PDB entry 8RNH | X-ray diffraction, 1.60 A resolution | chains A and B of the 3 polymer chains in the assembly

Chain A:
Name: MHC class I antigen
Source organism: Homo sapiens
Reference sequence: A0A167RQK8 (A0A167RQK8_HUMAN); residues 1-276 here correspond to UniProt positions 25-300 (UniProt number = residue number + 24)
Chain sequence (276 residues; row label = number of the first residue in the row):
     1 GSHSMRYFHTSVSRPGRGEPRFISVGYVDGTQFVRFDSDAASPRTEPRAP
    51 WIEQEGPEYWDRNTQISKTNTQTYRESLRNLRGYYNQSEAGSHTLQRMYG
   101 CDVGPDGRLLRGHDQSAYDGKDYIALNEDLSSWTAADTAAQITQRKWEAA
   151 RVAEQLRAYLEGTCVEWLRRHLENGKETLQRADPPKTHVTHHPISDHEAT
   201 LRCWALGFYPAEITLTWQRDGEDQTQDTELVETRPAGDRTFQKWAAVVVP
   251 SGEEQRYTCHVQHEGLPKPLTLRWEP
Disulfide bonds: Cys101-Cys164, Cys203-Cys259

Chain B:
Name: Beta-2-microglobulin
Source organism: Homo sapiens
Reference sequence: P61769 (B2MG_HUMAN); residues 2-100 here correspond to UniProt positions 21-119 (UniProt number = residue number + 19)
Chain sequence (100 residues; numbered 1 to 100; the number before each row is that of its first residue):
     1 MIQRTPKIQVYSRHPAENGKSNFLNCYVSGFHPSDIEVDLLKNGERIEKV
    51 EHSDLSFSKDWSFYLLYYTEFTPTEKDEYACRVNHVTLSQPKIVKWDRDM
Disulfide bonds: Cys26-Cys81
Differences from the reference sequence: initiating methionine (1)
UniProt features mapped onto this chain:
  - modified residue: Gln3 (Pyrrolidone carboxylic acid)
  - glycosylation: Ile2 (N-linked (Glc) (glycation) isoleucine), Lys20 (N-linked (Glc) (glycation) lysine), Lys42 (N-linked (Glc) (glycation) lysine), Lys49 (N-linked (Glc) (glycation) lysine), Lys59 (N-linked (Glc) (glycation) lysine), Lys92 (N-linked (Glc) (glycation) lysine), Lys95 (N-linked (Glc) (glycation) lysine)

Interface between chain A and chain B:
Contacting residue pairs - 55 pairs, chain A then chain B:
  Phe8(A) with Ser56(B); Phe57(B), hydrophobic
  His9(A) with Phe57(B)
  Thr10(A) with Phe57(B); Phe63(B)
  Val12(A) with Ser34(B)
  Val25(A) with Asp54(B); Leu55(B); Ser56(B)
  Tyr27(A) with Ser56(B); Tyr64(B), hydrogen bond
  Gln32(A) with Asp54(B), hydrogen bond
  Arg35(A) with Asp54(B), salt bridge
  Arg48(A) with Asp54(B), salt bridge
  Ser92(A) with Met1(B)
  His93(A) with Met1(B)
  Gln96(A) with His32(B), hydrogen bond; Phe57(B); Trp61(B), hydrogen bond (side chain-backbone); Phe63(B)
  Arg97(A) with Phe57(B)
  Met98(A) with Phe57(B), hydrophobic; Lys59(B); Trp61(B), hydrophobic
  Gln115(A) with Trp61(B)
  Ser116(A) with Trp61(B)
  Ala117(A) with Trp61(B), hydrophobic
  Asp119(A) with Met1(B); His32(B)
  Gly120(A) with Arg4(B), hydrogen bond (backbone-side chain); His32(B)
  Asp122(A) with Trp61(B), hydrogen bond
  His192(A) with Asp99(B), salt bridge
  Arg202(A) with Asp99(B), hydrogen bond (side chain-backbone); Met100(B)
  Trp204(A) with Asp99(B); Met100(B)
  Val231(A) with Gln9(B)
  Glu232(A) with Lys7(B); Gln9(B), hydrogen bond (backbone-side chain); Tyr27(B), hydrogen bond; Ser29(B), hydrogen bond
  Arg234(A) with Gln9(B), hydrogen bond; Tyr11(B); Met100(B), hydrogen bond (side chain-backbone)
  Pro235(A) with Tyr11(B), hydrogen bond (backbone-side chain); Asn25(B); Tyr27(B)
  Ala236(A) with Arg13(B), hydrogen bond (backbone-side chain); Asn25(B), hydrogen bond (backbone-side chain)
  Gly237(A) with Arg13(B), hydrogen bond (backbone-side chain)
  Gln242(A) with Tyr11(B); Ser12(B), hydrogen bond (side chain-backbone); Arg13(B), hydrogen bond (side chain-backbone)
  Trp244(A) with Met100(B), hydrogen bond (side chain-backbone)
Also at the interface, not in a pair above, chain A (37 interface residues in all): Arg17, Arg21, Ile23, Thr94, Thr233, Asp238
Also at the interface, not in a pair above, chain B (28 interface residues in all): Ile2, His14, Asp35, Ser58, Leu66, Arg98

Overview:
The interface between chain A and chain B involves 37 residues on one side and 28 on the other; the contacts
include 19 hydrogen bonds and 3 salt bridges. Among the polar pairs are Arg35(A)-Asp54(B), Arg48(A)-Asp54(B)
and His192(A)-Asp99(B).
Here chain A is MHC class I antigen and chain B is Beta-2-microglobulin, both from Homo sapiens. Entry 8RNH
(Crystal structure of HLA B*18:01 in complex with EEIEITTHF, an 9-mer epitope from Influenza A) was determined
by X-ray diffraction, deposited together with 8RNG, 8ROO and 8ROP.
